PDB entry 8B9U | X-ray diffraction, 2.25 A resolution | chains B and C of the 3 polymer chains in the assembly

Chain B:
Protein: ATP-dependent Clp protease ATP-binding subunit ClpC1
Organism: Mycobacterium tuberculosis (strain ATCC 25618 / H37Rv)
UniProt: P9WPC9 (CLPC1_MYCTU); numbering as in UniProt (aligned over 1-144)
Chain sequence (144 residues; numbered 1 to 144; the number before each row is that of its first residue):
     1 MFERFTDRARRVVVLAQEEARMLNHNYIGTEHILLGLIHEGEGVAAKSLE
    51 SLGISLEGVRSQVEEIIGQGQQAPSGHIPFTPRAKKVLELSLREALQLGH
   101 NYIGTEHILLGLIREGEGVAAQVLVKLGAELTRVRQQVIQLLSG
Reported in the primary citation:
  - mutagenesis - F80V: increased growth in response to BacPROTACS
  - binding site for (Mle)v(maa)(e9m)g (chain C): Phe80 (proposed by the authors, not directly observed)
  - mutagenesis - F80V: decreased binding to HBP (proposed by the authors, not directly observed)

Chain C:
Protein: (Mle)v(maa)(e9m)g
Chain sequence (5 residues; numbered 1 to 5; the number before each row is that of its first residue):
     1 LVAXG
Modified / non-standard residues: Leu1 (N-methylleucine; MLE); Ala3 (N-methyl-L-alanine; MAA); E9M (N-methyl-L-tryptophan) at position 4

Interface between chain B and chain C:
Pairs across the interface - 11 pairs, chain B then chain C:
  Phe2(B) - E9M_4(C)
  Arg10(B) - E9M_4(C)
  Arg11(B) - Gly5(C)  hydrogen bond (side chain-backbone)
  Val13(B) - Val2(C)  hydrophobic
  Val14(B) - E9M_4(C)
  Val14(B) - Gly5(C)
  Gln17(B) - Leu1(C)
  Gln17(B) - Val2(C)  hydrogen bond (side chain-backbone)
  Ile28(B) - Leu1(C)
  Ile78(B) - Leu1(C)
  Phe80(B) - Leu1(C)
The authors on this interface:
  - interface residues, chain C: Val2(C)

Summary:
9 residues of chain B face 4 of chain C across their interface, with 2 hydrogen bonds. Polar pairs include
Arg11(B)-Gly5(C) and Gln17(B)-Val2(C). From the paper: a binding site for (Mle)v(maa)(e9m)g (chain C) at
Phe80(B); F80V of chain B increases growth in response to BacPROTACS.
Here chain B is ATP-dependent Clp protease ATP-binding subunit ClpC1 (Mycobacterium tuberculosis (strain ATCC
25618 / H37Rv)) and chain C is (Mle)v(maa)(e9m)g. Entry 8B9U (Structure of ClpC1 NTD from Mycobacterium
tuberculosis) was determined by X-ray diffraction together with 8B9O from the same study.
